Entry 3B80 (X-ray diffraction, 1.50 A resolution); this record covers chains A and B of the 3 polymer chains in the assembly.

[Chain A]
Name: Protease
Source organism: Human immunodeficiency virus type 1 BH10
Notes: EC 3.4.23.16
UniProt: P04587 (POL_HV1B5); residues 1-99 here correspond to UniProt positions 501-599 (UniProt number = residue number + 500)
Chain sequence (99 residues; row label = number of the first residue in the row):
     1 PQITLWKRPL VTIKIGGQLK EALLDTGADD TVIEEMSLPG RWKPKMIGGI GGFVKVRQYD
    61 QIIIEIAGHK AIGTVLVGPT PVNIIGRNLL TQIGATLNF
Sequence notes: engineered mutation Lys-7 (Gln507 in P04587), Ile-33 (Leu533 in P04587), Val-54 (Ile554 in P04587), Ile-63 (Leu563 in P04587), Ala-67 (Cys567 in P04587), Ala-95 (Cys595 in P04587)
Swiss-Prot annotation at these positions:
  - region (Dimerization of protease): Pro-1 to Leu-5, Gly-49 to Phe-53, Lys-55, Asn-88 to Gly-94, Thr-96 to Phe-99
  - active site: Asp-25 (For protease activity)
  - site: Phe-99 (Cleavage)
Ion coordination: Na+ near Asp-60 (its only coordinating residue here)

[Chain B]
Name: Protease
Source organism: Human immunodeficiency virus type 1 BH10
Notes: EC 3.4.23.16
UniProt: P04587 (POL_HV1B5); residues 101-199 here correspond to UniProt positions 501-599 (UniProt number = residue number + 400)
Chain sequence (99 residues; numbered 101 to 199; the number before each row is that of its first residue):
   101 PQITLWKRPL VTIKIGGQLK EALLDTGADD TVIEEMSLPG RWKPKMIGGI GGFVKVRQYD
   161 QIIIEIAGHK AIGTVLVGPT PVNIIGRNLL TQIGATLNF
Sequence notes: engineered mutation Lys-107 (Gln507 in P04587), Ile-133 (Leu533 in P04587), Val-154 (Ile554 in P04587), Ile-163 (Leu563 in P04587), Ala-167 (Cys567 in P04587), Ala-195 (Cys595 in P04587)
Swiss-Prot annotation at these positions:
  - region (Dimerization of protease): Pro-101 to Leu-105, Gly-149 to Phe-153, Lys-155, Asn-188 to Gly-194, Thr-196 to Phe-199
  - active site: Asp-125 (For protease activity)
  - site: Phe-199 (Cleavage)

[Chain A / chain B interface]
Residue-residue contacts (96; chain A residue first):
  Pro-1(A) / Leu-197(B)
  Pro-1(A) / Asn-198(B)
  Pro-1(A) / Phe-199(B)  hydrogen bond (backbone-backbone)
  Gln-2(A) / Thr-196(B)
  Gln-2(A) / Leu-197(B)
  Gln-2(A) / Asn-198(B)  hydrogen bond
  Ile-3(A) / Thr-196(B)
  Ile-3(A) / Leu-197(B)  hydrogen bond (backbone-backbone)
  Ile-3(A) / Phe-199(B)  hydrophobic
  Leu-5(A) / Thr-126(B)
  Leu-5(A) / Arg-187(B)  hydrogen bond (backbone-side chain)
  Leu-5(A) / Leu-190(B)  hydrophobic
  Leu-5(A) / Thr-191(B)
  Leu-5(A) / Ala-195(B)
  Trp-6(A) / Arg-187(B)  hydrogen bond (backbone-side chain)
  Trp-6(A) / Thr-191(B)
  Lys-7(A) / Arg-187(B)
  Arg-8(A) / Asp-129(B)  salt bridge
  Arg-8(A) / Arg-187(B)
  Pro-9(A) / Thr-126(B)
  Pro-9(A) / Arg-187(B)
  Leu-23(A) / Gly-127(B)
  Leu-24(A) / Thr-126(B)  hydrogen bond (backbone-side chain)
  Leu-24(A) / Leu-197(B)  hydrophobic
  Leu-24(A) / Phe-199(B)  hydrophobic
  Asp-25(A) / Asp-125(B)
  Asp-25(A) / Thr-126(B)
  Asp-25(A) / Gly-127(B)  hydrogen bond (side chain-backbone)
  Thr-26(A) / Leu-105(B)
  Thr-26(A) / Pro-109(B)
  Thr-26(A) / Leu-124(B)  hydrogen bond (side chain-backbone)
  Thr-26(A) / Asp-125(B)
  Thr-26(A) / Thr-126(B)  hydrogen bond (side chain-backbone)
  Thr-26(A) / Leu-197(B)
  Gly-27(A) / Leu-123(B)
  Gly-27(A) / Asp-125(B)  hydrogen bond (backbone-side chain)
  Asp-29(A) / Arg-108(B)  salt bridge
  Gly-49(A) / Pro-181(B)
  Ile-50(A) / Val-132(B)  hydrophobic
  Ile-50(A) / Ile-147(B)  hydrophobic
  Ile-50(A) / Gly-149(B)
  Ile-50(A) / Gly-151(B)  hydrogen bond (backbone-backbone)
  Ile-50(A) / Gly-152(B)
  Ile-50(A) / Val-154(B)  hydrophobic
  Ile-50(A) / Thr-180(B)
  Ile-50(A) / Pro-181(B)
  Gly-51(A) / Gly-151(B)
  Gly-51(A) / Gly-152(B)
  Gly-51(A) / Val-154(B)
  Gly-52(A) / Gly-151(B)
  Val-54(A) / Ile-150(B)
  Val-54(A) / Gly-151(B)
  His-69(A) / Phe-199(B)
  Thr-80(A) / Ile-150(B)
  Ile-84(A) / Ile-150(B)  hydrophobic
  Arg-87(A) / Leu-105(B)  hydrogen bond (side chain-backbone)
  Arg-87(A) / Trp-106(B)  hydrogen bond (side chain-backbone)
  Arg-87(A) / Lys-107(B)
  Arg-87(A) / Arg-108(B)
  Arg-87(A) / Pro-109(B)
  Leu-90(A) / Leu-105(B)  hydrophobic
  Thr-91(A) / Leu-105(B)
  Thr-91(A) / Trp-106(B)
  Gln-92(A) / Trp-106(B)
  Ile-93(A) / Phe-199(B)
  Gly-94(A) / Asn-198(B)
  Gly-94(A) / Phe-199(B)
  Ala-95(A) / Leu-105(B)
  Ala-95(A) / Asn-198(B)
  Ala-95(A) / Phe-199(B)  hydrophobic
  Thr-96(A) / Gln-102(B)
  Thr-96(A) / Ile-103(B)
  Thr-96(A) / Thr-104(B)
  Thr-96(A) / Thr-196(B)
  Thr-96(A) / Leu-197(B)
  Thr-96(A) / Asn-198(B)  hydrogen bond (backbone-backbone)
  Leu-97(A) / Pro-101(B)
  Leu-97(A) / Gln-102(B)
  Leu-97(A) / Ile-103(B)  hydrogen bond (backbone-backbone)
  Leu-97(A) / Leu-124(B)  hydrophobic
  Leu-97(A) / Thr-126(B)
  Leu-97(A) / Thr-196(B)
  Asn-98(A) / Pro-101(B)
  Asn-98(A) / Gln-102(B)  hydrogen bond
  Asn-98(A) / Gly-194(B)
  Asn-98(A) / Ala-195(B)
  Asn-98(A) / Thr-196(B)  hydrogen bond (backbone-backbone)
  Asn-98(A) / Asn-198(B)  hydrogen bond
  Phe-99(A) / Pro-101(B)  hydrogen bond (backbone-backbone)
  Phe-99(A) / Ile-103(B)  hydrophobic
  Phe-99(A) / Leu-124(B)  hydrophobic
  Phe-99(A) / Ala-167(B)  hydrophobic
  Phe-99(A) / His-169(B)
  Phe-99(A) / Ile-193(B)
  Phe-99(A) / Gly-194(B)
  Phe-99(A) / Ala-195(B)  hydrophobic
Interface residues without a listed pair, chain A (40 interface residues in all): Thr-4, Val-32, Ile-47, Gly-48, Ala-67, Pro-79, Pro-81
Interface residues without a listed pair, chain B (37 interface residues in all): Ile-184

[Overview]
40 residues of chain A face 37 of chain B across their interface, with 19 hydrogen bonds and 2 salt bridges.
Among the polar pairs are Arg-8(A)/Asp-129(B), Asp-29(A)/Arg-108(B) and Gln-2(A)/Asn-198(B). From UniProt:
active-site residue Asp-25(A) on chain A; active-site residue Asp-125(B) on chain B.
Both chains are Protease (Human immunodeficiency virus type 1 BH10). Entry 3B80 (HIV-1 protease mutant I54V
complexed with gem-diol-amine intermediate NLLTQI) was determined by X-ray diffraction, deposited together
with 3B7V.
